Entry 8WU1 (electron microscopy, 3.20 A resolution); this record covers chains C and H of the 4 polymer chains in the assembly.

[Chain C]
Protein: Beta-arrestin-1
Organism: Bos taurus
Reference sequence: P17870 (ARRB1_BOVIN); residues 1-393 here = UniProt positions 1-393
Amino-acid sequence (393 residues; row label = number of the first residue in the row):
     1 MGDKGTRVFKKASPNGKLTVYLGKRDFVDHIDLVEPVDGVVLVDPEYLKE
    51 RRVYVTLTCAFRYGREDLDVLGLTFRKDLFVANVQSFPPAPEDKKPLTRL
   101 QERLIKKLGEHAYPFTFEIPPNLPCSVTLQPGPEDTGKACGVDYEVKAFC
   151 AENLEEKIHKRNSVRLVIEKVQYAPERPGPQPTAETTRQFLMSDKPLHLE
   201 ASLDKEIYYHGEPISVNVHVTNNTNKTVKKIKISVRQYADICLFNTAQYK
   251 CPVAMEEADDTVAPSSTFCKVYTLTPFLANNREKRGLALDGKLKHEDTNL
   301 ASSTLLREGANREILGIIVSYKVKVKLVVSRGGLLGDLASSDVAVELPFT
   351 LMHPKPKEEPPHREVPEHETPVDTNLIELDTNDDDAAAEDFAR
Unresolved in the structure: 1-5, 364-393
Differences from the reference sequence: engineered mutation E169 (Arg in P17870), A386 (Ile in P17870), A387 (Val in P17870), A388 (Phe in P17870)
UniProt features mapped onto this chain:
  - motif: D385, E389 to R393 ([DE]-X(1,2)-F-X-X-[FL]-X-X-X-R motif)
  - binding site (1D-myo-inositol hexakisphosphate): K250, M255, K324, K326
  - modified residue: Y47 (Phosphotyrosine)
  - mutagenesis: K157 (K157Q: Impairs InsP6-binding and oligomerization; when associated with Q-160 and Q-161), K160 (K160Q: Impairs InsP6-binding and oligomerization; when associated with Q-157 and Q-161), R161 (R161Q: Impairs InsP6-binding and oligomerization; when associated with Q-157 and Q-160), K232 (K232Q: Impairs InsP6-binding and oligomerization; when associated with Q-236, Q-250, Q-324 and Q-326), R236 (R236Q: Impairs InsP6-binding and oligomerization; when associated with Q-232, Q-250, Q-324 and Q-326), K250 (K250Q: Impairs InsP6-binding and oligomerization; when associated with Q-232, Q-236, Q-324 and Q-326), K324 (K324Q: Impairs InsP6-binding and oligomerization; when associated with Q-232, Q-236, Q-250 and Q-326), K326 (K326Q: Impairs InsP6-binding and oligomerization; when associated with Q-232, Q-236, Q-250 and Q-324), F391 (F391A: Abolishes interaction with AP2B1; no effect on interaction with CLTC)

[Chain H]
Protein: Fab30 heavy chain
Organism: Homo sapiens
Amino-acid sequence (238 residues; row label = number of the first residue in the row):
     1 EISEVQLVESGGGLVQPGGSLRLSCAASGFNVYSSSIHWVRQAPGKGLEW
    51 VASISSYYGYTYYADSVKGRFTISADTSKNTAYLQMNSLRAEDTAVYYCA
   101 RSRQFWYSGLDYWGQGTLVTVSSASTKGPSVFPLAPSSKSTSGGTAALGC
   151 LVKDYFPEPVTVSWNSGALTSGVHTFPAVLQSSGLYSLSSVVTVPSSSLG
   201 TQTYICNVNHKPSNTKVDKKVEPKSCDKTHHHHHHHHH
Unresolved in the structure: 1-4, 135-147, 170-171, 195-203, 222-238
Cystine bridges: C25-C99

[Interface between chain C and chain H]
Residue-residue contacts (26):
  H210(C) - F105(H)
  G211(C) - Y33(H)
  P213(C) - N31(H)
  T275(C) - Y33(H)
  P276(C) - Y57(H)
  F277(C) - Y33(H)
  F277(C) - Y57(H)  hydrophobic
  L278(C) - Y57(H)  hydrogen bond (backbone-backbone)
  A279(C) - S56(H)
  A279(C) - Y57(H)  hydrogen bond (backbone-backbone)
  A279(C) - Y58(H)
  A279(C) - G59(H)
  R282(C) - Y58(H)  hydrogen bond (side chain-backbone)
  R282(C) - Y60(H)  hydrogen bond
  D297(C) - Y58(H)
  D297(C) - Y60(H)
  T298(C) - Y58(H)
  N299(C) - Y57(H)
  N299(C) - Y58(H)
  N299(C) - F105(H)
  L300(C) - Y57(H)  hydrogen bond (backbone-side chain)
  H353(C) - W106(H)
  P356(C) - W106(H)  hydrophobic
  E358(C) - W106(H)
  E359(C) - W106(H)
  P360(C) - W106(H)
Other interface residues (no listed pair), chain C (20 interface residues in all): Y173, E212
Other interface residues (no listed pair), chain H (10 interface residues in all): S34

[In short]
20 residues of chain C and 10 residues of chain H are in contact; the contacts include 5 hydrogen bonds. Polar
contacts include R282(C)-Y58(H), R282(C)-Y60(H) and L300(C)-Y57(H). From UniProt: 4 residues binding
1D-myo-inositol hexakisphosphate and 9 mutagenesis sites on chain C.
Chain C is Beta-arrestin-1 (Bos taurus) and chain H is Fab30 heavy chain (Homo sapiens); the structure,
Cryo-EM structure of CB1-beta-arrestin1 complex, was determined by electron microscopy.
